3B90 - chain A; structure by X-ray diffraction, 2.11 A resolution.

Chain A:
Molecule: Endo-pectate lyase
From: Erwinia chrysanthemi
Notes: EC 4.2.2.2
UniProtKB: O50325 (O50325_ERWCH); residue numbers follow UniProt; this construct covers 119-344
Chain sequence (226 residues; numbered 119 to 344; the number before each row is that of its first residue):
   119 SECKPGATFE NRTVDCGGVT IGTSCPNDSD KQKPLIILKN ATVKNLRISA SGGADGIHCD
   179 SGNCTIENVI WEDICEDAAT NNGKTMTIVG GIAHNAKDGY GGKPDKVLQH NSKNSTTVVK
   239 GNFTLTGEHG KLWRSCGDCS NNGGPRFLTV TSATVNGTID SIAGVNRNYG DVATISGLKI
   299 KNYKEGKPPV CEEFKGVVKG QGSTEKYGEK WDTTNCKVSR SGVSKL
Disulfide bonds: C121-C134, C143-C193, C177-C182, C254-C257, C309-C334
Bound ions: Zn2+ site 1: D173, D195; Zn2+ site 2: H176, D178; Ca2+: D191, I192, N213, Y218
Reported in the primary citation:
  - mutagenesis - K224R: abolished catalytic activity
  - mutagenesis - K249R, R252K: decreased catalytic activity
  - catalytic residues: K224

Summary:
The Zn2+ site 1 is built by D173 and D195. H176 and D178 form the Zn2+ site 2. The paper reports the catalytic
residue K224; K249R and R252K reduce catalytic activity.
Chain A is Endo-pectate lyase (Erwinia chrysanthemi); the structure, Crystal Structure of the Catalytic Domain
of Pectate Lyase PelI from Erwinia chrysanthemi, was determined by X-ray diffraction together with 3B4N and
3B8Y from the same study.
